8AK3 - chain A; structure by X-ray diffraction, 1.90 A resolution.

Chain A:
Name: Obscurin
Organism: Drosophila melanogaster
Notes: EC 2.7.11.1
Reference sequence: A8DYP0 (OBSCN_DROME); numbering as in UniProt (aligned over 3186-3480)
Sequence (297 residues; each row starts with the number of its first residue; note: 3185 numbers in that range are skipped by the numbering (no residue carries them; nothing is unmodelled there); numbers below 1 keep their minus sign (Gly-1 is residue -1)):
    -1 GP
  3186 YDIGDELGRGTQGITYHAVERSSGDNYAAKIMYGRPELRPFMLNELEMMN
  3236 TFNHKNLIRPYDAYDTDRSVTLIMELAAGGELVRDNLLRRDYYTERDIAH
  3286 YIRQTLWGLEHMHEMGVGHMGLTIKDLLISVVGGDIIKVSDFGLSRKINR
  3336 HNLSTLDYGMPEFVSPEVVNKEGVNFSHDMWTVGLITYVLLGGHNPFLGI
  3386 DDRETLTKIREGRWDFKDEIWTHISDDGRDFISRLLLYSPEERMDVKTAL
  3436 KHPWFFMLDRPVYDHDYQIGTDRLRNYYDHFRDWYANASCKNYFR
Disordered / not traced: 3478-3480
Differences from the reference sequence: expression tag (-1 to 0)
Ligand contacts: ADP (adenosine-5'-diphosphate): Leu3192, Gly3193, Arg3194, Gly3195, Thr3196, Gln3197, Gly3198, Thr3200, Ala3213, Lys3215, Glu3230, Ile3243, Met3259, Glu3260, Leu3261, Ala3262, Glu3266, Arg3269, Lys3310, Asp3311, Leu3313, Ser3325, Asp3326
UniProt features mapped onto this chain:
  - binding site (ATP): Gly3198, Lys3215, Glu3260, Ala3262, Glu3266, Lys3310, Asp3326
Reported in the primary citation:
  - binding site for ADP: Lys3215, Lys3310
  - contacts within the chain: Lys3310-Asp3311 (salt bridge), Lys3310-Asp3326

Summary:
Bound to chain A: ADP. Curated annotation (UniProt) lists 7 ATP-binding residues. The paper reports a binding
site for ADP at Lys3215 and Lys3310; contacts within the chain involving Lys3310, Asp3311 and Asp3326.
Chain A is Obscurin (Drosophila melanogaster); the structure, Drosophila melanogaster UNC89 Protein Kinase 1
in complex with ADP, was determined by X-ray diffraction, deposited together with 8AK2.
